6I40 - chain A; structure by X-ray diffraction, 1.90 A resolution.

[Chain A]
Molecule: Neuroglobin
Source organism: Mus musculus
Reference sequence: Q9ER97 (NGB_MOUSE); residues 1-150 here = UniProt positions 1-150
Amino-acid sequence (150 residues; numbered 1 to 150; the number before each row is that of its first residue):
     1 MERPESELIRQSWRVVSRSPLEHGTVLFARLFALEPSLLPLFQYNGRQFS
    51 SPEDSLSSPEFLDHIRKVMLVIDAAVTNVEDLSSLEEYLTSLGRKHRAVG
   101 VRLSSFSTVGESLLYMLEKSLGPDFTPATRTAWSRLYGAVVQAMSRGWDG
Unresolved in the structure: 1-2
Sequence notes: engineered mutation S55 (Cys in Q9ER97), S120 (Cys in Q9ER97)
Metal / ion sites: heme Fe near H96 (its only coordinating residue here)
Ligand contacts:
  - carbon monoxide (CMO): F28, F42, H64, V68, H96
  - heme (HEM): L38, L41, F42, Y44, H64, K67, V68, V71, Y88, L92, K95, H96, V99, V101, R102, S105, F106, V109, Y137, V140, M144

[Overview]
Chain A binds heme and carbon monoxide.
Chain A is Neuroglobin (Mus musculus); the structure, Crystal structure of murine neuroglobin bound to CO at
15K under illumination using optical fiber, was determined by X-ray diffraction together with 6I3T, 5MJC and
5MJD from the same study.
